PDB entry 9CU0 | electron microscopy, 3.94 A resolution | chains E and G of the 7 polymer chains in the assembly

# Chain E
Protein: Nitrogenase iron protein 1
Source organism: Azotobacter vinelandii
Notes: EC 1.18.6.1
UniProt: P00459 (NIFH1_AZOVI); residues 1-290 here = UniProt positions 1-290
Chain sequence (290 residues; numbered 1 to 290; the number before each row is that of its first residue):
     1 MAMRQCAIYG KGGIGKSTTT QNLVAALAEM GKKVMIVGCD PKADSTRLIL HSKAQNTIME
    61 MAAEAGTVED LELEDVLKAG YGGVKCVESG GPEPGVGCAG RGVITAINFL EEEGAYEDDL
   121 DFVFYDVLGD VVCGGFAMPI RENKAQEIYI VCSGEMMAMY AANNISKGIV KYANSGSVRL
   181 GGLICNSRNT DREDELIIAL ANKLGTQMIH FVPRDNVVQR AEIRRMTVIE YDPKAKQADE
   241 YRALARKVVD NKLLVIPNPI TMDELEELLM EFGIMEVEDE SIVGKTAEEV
Disordered / not traced: 1-2, 277-290
Metal / ion sites: Mg2+: Ser17 (together with ADP); 4Fe-4S cluster Fe: Cys98, Cys133 (shared with 2 residues of chain F)
Small-molecule neighbours:
  - ADP (adenosine-5'-diphosphate): Gly12, Gly13, Ile14, Gly15, Lys16, Ser17, Thr18, Thr19, Asp40, Lys42, Val212, Pro213, Arg214, Asp215, Val218, Glu222, Gln237, Tyr241
  - 4Fe-4S cluster (SF4): Cys98, Ala99, Gly100, Cys133, Gly134, Phe136
Curated features (UniProtKB/Swiss-Prot):
  - binding site (ATP): Gly10 to Ser17
  - binding site ([4Fe-4S] cluster): Cys98, Cys133
  - modified residue: Arg101 (ADP-ribosylarginine)
  - mutagenesis: Lys16 (K16Q/P: Loss of nitrogen fixation)

# Chain G
Protein: Protein FeSII
Source organism: Azotobacter vinelandii
UniProt: Q44501 (FESII_AZOVI); numbering as in UniProt (aligned over 1-122)
Chain sequence (122 residues; each row starts with the number of its first residue):
     1 MATIYFSSPL MPHNKKVQAV AGKRSTLLGV AQENGVKIPF ECQDGNCGSC LVKITHLDGE
    61 RIKGMLLTDK ERNVLKSVGK LPKSEEERAA VRDLPPTYRL ACQTIVTDED LLVEFTGEPG
   121 GA
Disordered / not traced: 1
Metal / ion sites: 2Fe-2S cluster Fe: Cys42, Cys47, Cys50, Cys102
Small-molecule neighbours:
  - 2Fe-2S cluster (FES): Phe40, Glu41, Cys42, Gly45, Asn46, Cys47, Gly48, Ser49, Cys50, Leu100, Cys102
  - 4Fe-4S cluster (SF4): Pro119, Gly121, Ala122

# How chain E and chain G interact
Residue-residue contacts - 19 pairs, chain E then chain G:
  Thr67(E) with Asn73(G), hydrogen bond
  Val68(E) with Asn73(G)
  Glu69(E) with Asn73(G)
  Gly95(E) with Glu41(G)
  Val96(E) with Glu41(G); Cys47(G), hydrophobic
  Gly97(E) with Glu41(G), hydrogen bond (backbone-side chain); Cys47(G)
  Cys98(E) with Pro119(G); Gly120(G); Gly121(G), hydrogen bond (side chain-backbone)
  Arg101(E) with Asn46(G); Cys47(G), hydrogen bond (side chain-backbone); Ser77(G)
  Ile104(E) with Lys76(G); Ser77(G)
  Thr105(E) with Ser77(G)
  Asn108(E) with Lys76(G)
  Gly134(E) with Gly121(G)
Other interface residues (no listed pair), chain G (13 interface residues in all): Ser49, Val78, Gly79, Ala122

# Overview
Chain E and chain G form an interface of 12 and 13 residues respectively, with 4 hydrogen bonds. Polar
contacts include Thr67(E)-Asn73(G), Gly97(E)-Glu41(G) and Cys98(E)-Gly121(G). 4Fe-4S cluster is bound between
chain E and chain G. Bound to chain E: ADP.
Chain E is Nitrogenase iron protein 1 and chain G is Protein FeSII, both from Azotobacter vinelandii; the
structure, Azotobacter vinelandii 1:1:1 MoFeP:FeP:FeSII-Complex (C1 symmetry), was determined by electron
microscopy, deposited together with 9CTZ, 9CU1 and 9CU2.
